Entry 8F9E (X-ray diffraction, 2.95 A resolution); this record covers chains H and L of the 3 polymer chains in the assembly.

# Chain H
Molecule: Ky15.2 Antibody, heavy chain
Organism: Mus musculus
Notes: antibody fragment or engineered binder
Chain sequence (226 residues; numbered 1 to 216 plus 10 insertion-coded residues; the number before each row is that of its first residue; a row labelled like 82A-82C holds insertion residues (82A, then the next letters in order)):
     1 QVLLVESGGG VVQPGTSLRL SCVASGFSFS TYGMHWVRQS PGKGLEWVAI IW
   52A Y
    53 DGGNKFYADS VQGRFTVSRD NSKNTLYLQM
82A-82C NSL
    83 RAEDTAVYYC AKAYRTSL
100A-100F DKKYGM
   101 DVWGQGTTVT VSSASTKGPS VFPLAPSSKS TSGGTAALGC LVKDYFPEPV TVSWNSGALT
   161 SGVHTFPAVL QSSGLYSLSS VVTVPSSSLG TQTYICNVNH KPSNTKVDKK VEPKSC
Disulfides: Cys22-Cys92, Cys140-Cys196

# Chain L
Molecule: Ky15.2 Antibody, light chain
Organism: Mus musculus
Notes: antibody fragment or engineered binder
Chain sequence (213 residues; numbered 1 to 214; 1 number in that range is skipped by the numbering (no residue carries it; nothing is unmodelled there); the number before each row is that of its first residue):
     1 DIQMTQSPST LSASVGDRVT ITCRASQSIA SWLAWYQQKP GKAPKLLIYK ASSLESGVPS
    61 RFSGSGSGTE FTLTISSLHP DDFATYFCQQ FTSY
    96 WTFGQGTKVE IKRTVAAPSV FIFPPSDEQL KSGTASVVCL LNNFYPREAK VQWKVDNALQ
   156 SGNSQESVTE QDSKDSTYSL SSTLTLSKAD YEKHKVYACE VTHQGLSSPV TKSFNRGEC
Disulfides: Cys23-Cys88, Cys134-Cys194

# Interface between chain H and chain L
Contacting residue pairs (76; chain H residue first):
  His35(H) with Trp96(L)
  Gln39(H) with Gln38(L), hydrogen bond; Phe87(L)
  Leu45(H) with Phe98(L)
  Trp47(H) with Tyr94(L), hydrophobic; Trp96(L)
  Ile50(H) with Trp96(L), hydrophobic
  Tyr91(H) with Gln38(L), hydrogen bond
  Tyr96(H) with Tyr49(L), hydrophobic; Glu55(L), hydrogen bond
  Arg97(H) with Glu55(L), salt bridge
  Asp100A(H) with Trp32(L); Lys50(L), salt bridge
  Lys100C(H) with Trp32(L); Tyr49(L); Phe91(L); Thr92(L), hydrogen bond (side chain-backbone)
  Tyr100D(H) with Tyr49(L); Phe91(L); Trp96(L), hydrogen bond (backbone-side chain)
  Gly100E(H) with Tyr49(L), hydrogen bond (backbone-side chain); Phe91(L); Trp96(L)
  Met100F(H) with Tyr36(L), hydrogen bond (backbone-side chain); Leu46(L); Gln89(L); Trp96(L); Phe98(L), hydrophobic
  Asp101(H) with Leu46(L)
  Trp103(H) with Tyr36(L); Pro44(L); Phe98(L), hydrophobic
  Gly104(H) with Ala43(L)
  Phe122(H) with Ser121(L); Gln124(L)
  Pro123(H) with Ser121(L); Glu123(L)
  Leu124(H) with Phe118(L), hydrophobic
  Ala125(H) with Phe118(L)
  Lys129(H) with Ile117(L); Lys207(L); Ser208(L)
  Ser130(H) with Phe116(L); Ile117(L); Phe118(L)
  Ser132(H) with Phe116(L)
  Ala137(H) with Phe116(L), hydrophobic; Phe118(L)
  Leu141(H) with Ser131(L)
  Lys143(H) with Gln124(L); Ser131(L); Thr180(L)
  His164(H) with Asn137(L), hydrogen bond; Asn138(L); Asp167(L), salt bridge; Ser174(L)
  Thr165(H) with Thr164(L)
  Phe166(H) with Leu135(L), hydrophobic; Ser162(L); Thr164(L); Ser174(L); Leu175(L); Ser176(L)
  Pro167(H) with Ser162(L), hydrogen bond (backbone-side chain); Val163(L); Thr164(L)
  Val169(H) with Gln160(L)
  Leu170(H) with Gln160(L)
  Gln171(H) with Gln160(L)
  Val181(H) with Leu135(L), hydrophobic
  Thr183(H) with Asn137(L)
  Lys214(H) with Pro119(L); Pro120(L); Cys214(L)
  Cys216(H) with Glu213(L); Cys214(L), hydrogen bond
Other interface residues (no listed pair), chain H (46 interface residues in all): Val37, Glu46, Phe58, Tyr59, Lys100B, Gln105, Thr131, Leu138, Lys209
Other interface residues (no listed pair), chain L (43 interface residues in all): Lys42, Val133

# Overview
46 residues of chain H face 43 of chain L across their interface, with 10 hydrogen bonds and 3 salt bridges.
Polar pairs include Arg97(H)-Glu55(L), Asp100A(H)-Lys50(L) and His164(H)-Asp167(L).
Here chain H is Ky15.2 Antibody, heavy chain and chain L is Ky15.2 Antibody, light chain, both from Mus
musculus. Entry 8F9E (Crystal structure of Ky15.2 Fab in complex with circumsporozoite protein KQPA peptide)
was determined by X-ray diffraction together with 8F95, 8F9F, 8F9S, 8F9T, 8F9U, 8FA6 and 11 further entries
from the same study.
